Entry 9UD3 (electron microscopy, 3.80 A resolution); this record covers chains B and D of the 6 polymer chains in the assembly.

== Chain B ==
Protein: Na(+)-translocating NADH-quinone reductase subunit B
From: Vibrio cholerae O395
Notes: EC 7.2.1.1
Reference sequence: A5F5X0 (NQRB_VIBC3); residue numbers follow UniProt; this construct covers 1-415
Chain sequence (415 residues; each row starts with the number of its first residue):
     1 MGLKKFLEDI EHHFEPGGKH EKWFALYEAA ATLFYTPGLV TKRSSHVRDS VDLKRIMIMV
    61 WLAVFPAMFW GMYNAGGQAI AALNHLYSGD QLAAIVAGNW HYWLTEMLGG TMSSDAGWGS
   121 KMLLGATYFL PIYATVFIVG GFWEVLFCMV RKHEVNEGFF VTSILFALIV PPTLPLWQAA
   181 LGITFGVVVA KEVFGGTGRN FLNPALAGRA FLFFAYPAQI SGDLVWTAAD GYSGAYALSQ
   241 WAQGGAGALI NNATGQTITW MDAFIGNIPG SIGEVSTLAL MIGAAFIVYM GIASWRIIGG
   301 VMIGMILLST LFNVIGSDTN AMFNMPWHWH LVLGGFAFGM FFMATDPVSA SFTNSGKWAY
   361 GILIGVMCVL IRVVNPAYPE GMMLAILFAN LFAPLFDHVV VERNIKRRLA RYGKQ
Disordered / not traced: 1-26, 414-415
Differences from the reference sequence: engineered mutation Tyr236 (Thr in A5F5X0)
Residues lining bound ligands:
  - FMN (flavin mononucleotide): Phe213, Phe214, Pro217, Ser221, Gly222, Asp223, Gln243, Ala377, Tyr378, Pro379
  - riboflavin (RBF): Ile56, Met57, Val60, Gly158, Val161, Thr162, Leu165, Lys191, Thr197, Gly198, Asn200, Asn203, Pro204, Ala205, Ile292, Ala293, Phe342, Met343, Thr345, Asp346, Pro347, Val348
Swiss-Prot annotation at these positions:
  - mutagenesis: Phe185 (F185A: Decreases riboflavin content), Trp226 (W226L: Decreases riboflavin content)
What the authors report for this chain:
  - mutagenesis - T236Y: abolished binding to flavin mononucleotide (citing earlier work)

== Chain D ==
Protein: Na(+)-translocating NADH-quinone reductase subunit D
From: Vibrio cholerae O395
Notes: EC 7.2.1.1
Reference sequence: A5F5Y6 (NQRD_VIBC3); residue numbers follow UniProt; this construct covers 1-210
Chain sequence (210 residues; row label = number of the first residue in the row):
     1 MSSAKELKKS VLAPVLDNNP IALQVLGVCS ALAVTTKLET AFVMTLAVMF VTALSNFFVS
    61 LIRNHIPNSV RIIVQMAIIA SLVIVVDQIL KAYLYDISKQ LSVFVGLIIT NCIVMGRAEA
   121 FAMKSEPIPS FIDGIGNGLG YGFVLMTVGF FRELLGSGKL FGLEVLPLIS NGGWYQPNGL
   181 MLLAPSAFFL IGFMIWAIRT FKPEQVEAKE
Disordered / not traced: 1-6
Metal / ion sites: 2Fe-2S cluster Fe: Cys29, Cys112 (shared with 2 residues of chain E)
Residues lining bound ligands: 2Fe-2S cluster (FES): Cys29, Thr110, Asn111, Cys112

== Interface between chain B and chain D ==
Pairs across the interface (7):
  Phe185(B) with Phe189(D), hydrophobic
  Phe211(B) with Leu180(D), hydrophobic
  Phe214(B) with Leu180(D)
  Ala215(B) with Asn178(D); Gly179(D), hydrogen bond (backbone-backbone); Leu180(D)
  Tyr216(B) with Asn178(D)
Also at the interface, not in a pair above, chain B (9 interface residues in all): Phe147, Val188, Val189, Val193
Also at the interface, not in a pair above, chain D (7 interface residues in all): Gln176, Phe193, Trp196

== Overview ==
9 residues of chain B and 7 residues of chain D are in contact, with 1 hydrogen bond. The hydrogen-bonded pair
Ala215(B)-Gly179(D) is a backbone contact. Chain B binds riboflavin and flavin mononucleotide. Ligands of
chain D: 2Fe-2S cluster. The paper reports that T236Y of chain B abolishes binding to flavin mononucleotide.
Here chain B is Na(+)-translocating NADH-quinone reductase subunit B and chain D is Na(+)-translocating
NADH-quinone reductase subunit D, both from Vibrio cholerae O395. Entry 9UD3 (Cryo-EM structure of
Na+-translocating NADH-ubiquinone oxidoreductase NqrB-T236Y mutant from Vibrio cholerae) was determined by
electron microscopy together with 9U5G, 9UD4, 9UD5, 9UD6, 9UD8, 9UD9 and 4 further entries from the same
study.
